2UU9 - chains A and D of the 23 polymer chains in the assembly; structure by X-ray diffraction, 3.10 A resolution.

[Chain A]
Molecule: 16S RRNA
From: Thermus thermophilus
Sequence (1522 nucleotides; numbered 0 to 1544 plus 21 insertion-coded residues; 44 numbers in that range are skipped by the numbering (no residue carries them; nothing is unmodelled there); the number before each row is that of its first residue; a row labelled like 189A-189L holds insertion residues (189A, then the next letters in order); numbering starts at 0):
     0 UUUGUUGGAG AGUUUGAUCC UGGCUCAGGG UGAACGCUGG CGGCGUGCCU AAGACAUGCA
    60 AGUCGUGCGG GCCG
    76 CGGGGUUUU
    88 ACUCCG
    96 UGGUCAGCGG CGGACGGGUG AGUAACGCGU GGGU
  129A G
   130 ACCUACCCGG AAGAGGGGGA CAACCCGGGG AAACUCGGGC UAAUCCCCCA UGUGGACCCG
189A-189L CCCCUUGGGGUG
   190 UGUCCAAAGG GCUUU
   216 GCCCGCUUCC GGAUGGGCCC GCGUCCCAUC AGCUAGUUGG UGGGGUAAUG GCCCACCAAG
   276 GCGACGACGG GUAGCCGGUC UGAGAGGAUG GCCGGCCACA GGGGCACUGA GACACGGGCC
   336 CCACUCCUAC GGGAGGCAGC AGUUAGGAAU CUUCCGCAAU GGGCGCAAGC CUGACGGAGC
   396 GACGCCGCUU GGAGGAAGAA GCCCUUCGGG GUGUAAACUC CUGA
   441 ACCCGGGACG AAACCCCC
   460 GA
   470 CGAGGGGA
   479 CUGACGGUAC CGGGGUAA
   498 UAGCGCCGGC CAACUCCGUG CCAGCAGCCG CGGUAAUACG GAGGGCGCGA GCGUUACCCG
   558 GAUUCACUGG GCGUAAAGGG CGUGUAGGCG GCCUGGGGCG UCCCAUGUGA AAGACCACGG
   618 CUCAACCGUG GGGGAGCGUG GGAUACGCUC AGGCUAGACG GUGGGAGAGG GUGGUGGAAU
   678 UCCCGGAGUA GCGGUGAAAU GCGCAGAUAC CGGGAGGAAC GCCGAUGGCG AAGGCAGCCA
   738 CCUGGUCCAC CCGUGACGCU GAGGCGCGAA AGCGUGGGGA GCAAACCGGA UUAGAUACCC
   798 GGGUAGUCCA CGCCCUAAAC GAUGCGCGCU AGGUCUCUGG GUCU
   848 CCUGGGGGCC GAAGCUAACG CGUUAAGCGC GCCGCCUGGG GAGUACGGCC GCAAGGCUGA
   908 AACUCAAAGG AAUUGACGGG GGCCCGCACA AGCGGUGGAG CAUGUGGUUU AAUUCGAAGC
   968 AACGCGAAGA ACCUUACCAG GCCUUGACAU GCUA
 1001A G
  1002 GGAACCCGGG UGAAAGCCUG GGGUGCCCC
1030A-1030D GCGA
  1031 GGGGAGCCCU AGCACAGGUG CUGCAUGGCC GUCGUCAGCU CGUGCCGUGA GGUGUUGGGU
  1091 UAAGUCCCGC AACGAGCGCA ACCCCCGCCG UUAGUUGCCA GCGGUUCGGC CGGGCACUCU
  1151 AACGGGACUG CCCGCG
  1168 AAAGCGGGAG GAAGGAGGGG ACGACGUCUG GUCAGCAUGG CCCUUACGGC CUGGGCGACA
  1228 CACGUGCUAC AAUGCCCACU ACAAAGCGAU GCCACCCGGC AACGGGGAGC UAAUCGCAAA
  1288 AAGGUGGGCC CAGUUCGGAU UGGGGUCUGC AACCCGACCC CAUGAAGCCG GAAUCGCUAG
  1348 UAAUCGCGGA UCAGCC
 1363A A
  1364 UGCCGCGGUG AAUACGUUCC CGGGCCUUGU ACACACCGCC CGUCACGCCA UGGGAGCGGG
  1424 CUCUACCCGA AGUCGCCGG
1442A-1442B GA
  1443 GCCUA
  1452 C
  1456 GGGCAGGCGC CGAGGGUAGG GCCCGUGACU GGGGCGAAGU CGUAACAAGG UAGCUGUACC
  1516 GGAAGGUGCG GCUGGAUCAC CUCCUUUCU
Not modelled in the structure: 0-4, 1534-1538
Metal / ion sites: Mg2+ site 1: U12, G22; Mg2+ site 2: U12, C526, G527, A914; K+ site 1 near U14 (its only coordinating residue here); Mg2+ site 3 near G21 (its only coordinating residue here); Mg2+ site 4: U37, G38; Mg2+ site 5: C48, G115; Mg2+ site 6 near A53 (its only coordinating residue here); Mg2+ site 7: G61, U62, G105; Mg2+ site 8: G107, G324, G326; Mg2+ site 9: A109, G331; Mg2+ site 10 near G115 (its only coordinating residue here); Mg2+ site 11: A116, G117, G289; 77 more Mg2+ sites not listed; 21 more K+ sites not listed
Small-molecule neighbours: paromomycin (PAR): G1405, U1406, C1407, A1408, C1409, G1489, C1490, G1491, A1492, A1493, G1494, U1495, C1496
From the paper describing this entry:
  - Mg2+ coordination: C518

[Chain D]
Name: 30S ribosomal protein S4
From: Thermus thermophilus
UniProt: P80373 (RS4_THET8); residues 2-209 here correspond to UniProt positions 1-208 (UniProt number = residue number - 1)
Chain sequence (209 residues; each row starts with the number of its first residue):
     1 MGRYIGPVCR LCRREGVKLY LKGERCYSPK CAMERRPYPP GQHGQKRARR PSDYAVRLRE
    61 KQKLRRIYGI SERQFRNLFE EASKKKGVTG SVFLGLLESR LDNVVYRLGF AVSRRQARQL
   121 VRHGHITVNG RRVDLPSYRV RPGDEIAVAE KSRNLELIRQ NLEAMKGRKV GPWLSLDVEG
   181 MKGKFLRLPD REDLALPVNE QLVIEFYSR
Not modelled in the structure: 1
Metal / ion sites: Zn2+: Cys9, Cys12, Cys26, Cys31

[Interface between chain A and chain D]
Pairs across the interface (121):
  A8(A) - Arg57(D)  base contact
  A8(A) - Glu205(D)  hydrogen bond to the base
  A8(A) - Ser208(D)  base contact
  A8(A) - Arg209(D)  hydrogen bond to the base
  A26(A) - Arg209(D)  hydrogen bond to the sugar
  G28(A) - Arg76(D)  salt bridge to the phosphate
  C400(A) - Arg73(D)  salt bridge to the phosphate
  C401(A) - Arg73(D)  salt bridge to the phosphate
  C401(A) - Asn77(D)  hydrogen bond to the phosphate
  G402(A) - Gln74(D)  hydrogen bond to the phosphate
  G402(A) - Leu135(D)  sugar contact
  G402(A) - Ser137(D)  hydrogen bond to the phosphate
  C403(A) - Gln74(D)  hydrogen bond to the phosphate
  C403(A) - Arg122(D)  hydrogen bond to the sugar
  C403(A) - Pro136(D)  phosphate contact
  C403(A) - Ser137(D)  hydrogen bond to the phosphate
  U404(A) - Gly2(D)  hydrogen bond to the base
  U404(A) - Arg118(D)  salt bridge to the phosphate
  U404(A) - Arg122(D)  phosphate contact
  U405(A) - Gly2(D)  base contact
  U405(A) - Arg3(D)  phosphate contact
  G406(A) - Arg3(D)  hydrogen bond to the phosphate
  G406(A) - Ile5(D)  sugar contact
  G406(A) - Gln119(D)  hydrogen bond to the base
  G407(A) - Arg3(D)  salt bridge to the phosphate
  G407(A) - Ser113(D)  phosphate contact
  G407(A) - Arg115(D)  salt bridge to the phosphate
  G407(A) - Gln116(D)  hydrogen bond to the phosphate
  G407(A) - Gln119(D)  sugar contact
  A408(A) - Leu21(D)  phosphate contact
  A408(A) - Lys22(D)  phosphate contact
  A408(A) - Ser113(D)  hydrogen bond to the phosphate
  A408(A) - Arg115(D)  phosphate contact
  A408(A) - Gln116(D)  sugar contact
  G409(A) - Lys22(D)  salt bridge to the phosphate
  G409(A) - Glu24(D)  phosphate contact
  G409(A) - Arg25(D)  hydrogen bond to the phosphate
  G410(A) - Lys22(D)  base contact
  G410(A) - Arg25(D)  salt bridge to the phosphate
  G410(A) - Lys30(D)  salt bridge to the phosphate
  A411(A) - Lys30(D)  salt bridge to the phosphate
  A412(A) - Arg35(D)  salt bridge to the phosphate
  G413(A) - Arg35(D)  base contact
  G413(A) - Arg36(D)  base contact
  C419(A) - Gln42(D)  sugar contact
  G425(A) - Tyr38(D)  phosphate contact
  G425(A) - Gln45(D)  hydrogen bond to the phosphate
  G426(A) - Arg36(D)  salt bridge to the phosphate
  G426(A) - Tyr38(D)  hydrogen bond to the phosphate
  G426(A) - Gly41(D)  hydrogen bond to the phosphate
  G426(A) - Gln42(D)  hydrogen bond to the sugar
  U427(A) - Arg13(D)  salt bridge to the phosphate
  U427(A) - Arg36(D)  salt bridge to the phosphate
  U427(A) - Pro40(D)  phosphate contact
  U427(A) - Gly41(D)  hydrogen bond to the phosphate
  G428(A) - Pro7(D)  phosphate contact
  G428(A) - Arg10(D)  salt bridge to the phosphate
  G428(A) - Arg13(D)  phosphate contact
  G428(A) - Arg36(D)  hydrogen bond to the sugar
  U429(A) - Lys22(D)  hydrogen bond to the sugar
  U429(A) - Arg25(D)  sugar contact
  U429(A) - Ala32(D)  phosphate contact
  U429(A) - Arg36(D)  salt bridge to the phosphate
  A430(A) - Pro7(D)  phosphate contact
  A430(A) - Val8(D)  hydrogen bond to the phosphate
  A430(A) - Cys9(D)  hydrogen bond to the phosphate
  A430(A) - Lys22(D)  salt bridge to the phosphate
  C436(A) - Glu156(D)  sugar contact
  U437(A) - Gln119(D)  hydrogen bond to the base
  U437(A) - His123(D)  hydrogen bond to the base
  U437(A) - His125(D)  hydrogen bond to the sugar
  U437(A) - Leu155(D)  sugar contact
  G438(A) - His123(D)  sugar contact
  G438(A) - His125(D)  phosphate contact
  A439(A) - His123(D)  salt bridge to the phosphate
  C489(A) - Arg132(D)  salt bridge to the phosphate
  G490(A) - Arg132(D)  salt bridge to the phosphate
  G491(A) - Lys151(D)  phosphate contact
  A495(A) - Gln119(D)  base contact
  A495(A) - His123(D)  base contact
  C508(A) - Arg209(D)  salt bridge to the phosphate
  A509(A) - Ser52(D)  hydrogen bond to the phosphate
  A509(A) - Tyr54(D)  sugar contact
  A509(A) - Ala55(D)  sugar contact
  A509(A) - Leu58(D)  sugar contact
  C511(A) - His43(D)  hydrogen bond to the base
  U512(A) - Gln42(D)  hydrogen bond to the sugar
  U512(A) - His43(D)  salt bridge to the phosphate
  U512(A) - Lys46(D)  salt bridge to the phosphate
  U512(A) - Arg49(D)  salt bridge to the phosphate
  G540(A) - Gln42(D)  base contact
  G540(A) - His43(D)  base contact
  G541(A) - Gly41(D)  sugar contact
  G541(A) - Gln42(D)  hydrogen bond to the sugar
  G542(A) - Arg10(D)  salt bridge to the phosphate
  G542(A) - Arg14(D)  hydrogen bond to the phosphate
  G542(A) - Pro40(D)  sugar contact
  G542(A) - Gly41(D)  sugar contact
  C543(A) - Arg10(D)  salt bridge to the phosphate
  C543(A) - Arg14(D)  salt bridge to the phosphate
  C543(A) - Arg59(D)  phosphate contact
  G544(A) - Arg59(D)  salt bridge to the phosphate
  G544(A) - Gln62(D)  phosphate contact
  G544(A) - Arg66(D)  salt bridge to the phosphate
  C545(A) - Lys61(D)  salt bridge to the phosphate
  C545(A) - Gln62(D)  phosphate contact
  C545(A) - Arg65(D)  salt bridge to the phosphate
  C545(A) - Glu72(D)  phosphate contact
  G546(A) - Ser71(D)  phosphate contact
  G546(A) - Glu72(D)  hydrogen bond to the phosphate
  G546(A) - Arg73(D)  hydrogen bond to the phosphate
  A547(A) - Gly2(D)  hydrogen bond to the phosphate
  A614(A) - Lys85(D)  salt bridge to the phosphate
  G616(A) - Arg141(D)  salt bridge to the phosphate
  U619(A) - Arg132(D)  base contact
  U619(A) - Val133(D)  base contact
  U619(A) - Asp134(D)  hydrogen bond to the base
  U619(A) - Leu135(D)  base contact
  C620(A) - Leu135(D)  base contact
  C620(A) - Ser137(D)  base contact
  C620(A) - Tyr138(D)  sugar contact
Other interface residues (no listed pair), chain A (51 interface residues in all): G27, C418, C613
Other interface residues (no listed pair), chain D (70 interface residues in all): Tyr4, Gly6, Ser28, Lys84, Val112, Leu157

[Overview]
51 residues of chain A face 70 of chain D across their interface; the contacts include 36 hydrogen bonds and
33 salt bridges. Polar contacts include A8(A)-Glu205(D), A8(A)-Arg209(D) and U404(A)-Gly2(D). Bound to chain
A: paromomycin. U12(A) and G22(A) coordinate Mg2+ site 1. The paper reports Mg2+ coordination by C518(A).
Here chain A is 16S RRNA and chain D is 30S ribosomal protein S4, both from Thermus thermophilus. Entry 2UU9
(Structure of the Thermus thermophilus 30S ribosomal subunit complexed with a Valine-ASL with cmo5U in
position ...) was determined by X-ray diffraction together with 2UUC, 2UUA and 2UUB from the same study.
